5S60 - chains C and E of the 6 polymer chains in the assembly; structure by X-ray diffraction, 2.30 A resolution.

== Chain C ==
Name: Tubulin alpha-1B chain
Organism: Bos taurus
UniProtKB: P81947 (TBA1B_BOVIN); residue numbers follow UniProt; this construct covers 1-451
Chain sequence (451 residues; numbered 1 to 451; the number before each row is that of its first residue):
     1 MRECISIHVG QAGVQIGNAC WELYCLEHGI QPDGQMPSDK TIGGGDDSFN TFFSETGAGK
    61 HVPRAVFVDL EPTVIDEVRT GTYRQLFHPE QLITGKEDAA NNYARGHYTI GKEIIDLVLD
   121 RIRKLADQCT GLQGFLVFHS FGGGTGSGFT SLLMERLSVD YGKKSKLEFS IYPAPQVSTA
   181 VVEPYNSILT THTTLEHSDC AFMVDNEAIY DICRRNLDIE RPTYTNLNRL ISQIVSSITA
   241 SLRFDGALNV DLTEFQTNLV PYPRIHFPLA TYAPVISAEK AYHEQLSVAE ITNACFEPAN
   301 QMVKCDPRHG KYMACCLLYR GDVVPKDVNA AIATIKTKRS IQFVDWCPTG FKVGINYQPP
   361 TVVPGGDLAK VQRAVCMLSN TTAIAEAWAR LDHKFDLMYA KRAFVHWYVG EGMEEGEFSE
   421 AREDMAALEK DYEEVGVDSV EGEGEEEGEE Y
Disordered / not traced: 441-451
Metal / ion sites: Ca2+: Asp-39, Thr-41, Gly-44, Glu-55
Small-molecule neighbours:
  - GTP (guanosine-5'-triphosphate): Gly-10, Gln-11, Ala-12, Gln-15, Ile-16, Asp-69, Asp-98, Ala-99, Ala-100, Asn-101, Ser-140, Gly-142, Gly-143, Gly-144, Thr-145, Gly-146, Ile-171, Pro-173, Val-177, Ser-178, Thr-179, Glu-183, Asn-206, Tyr-224, Leu-227, Asn-228, Ile-231
  - X1G (N-[(2H-1,3-benzodioxol-5-yl)methyl]-3-methylbutanamide): Leu-248, Pro-325, Val-328, Asn-329, Val-353, Ile-355

== Chain E ==
Name: Stathmin-4
Organism: Rattus norvegicus
UniProtKB: P63043 (STMN4_RAT); residues 5-145 here correspond to UniProt positions 49-189 (UniProt number = residue number + 44)
Chain sequence (143 residues; row label = number of the first residue in the row):
     3 MADMEVIELN KCTSGQSFEV ILKPPSFDGV PEFNASLPRR RDPSLEEIQK KLEAAEERRK
    63 YQEAELLKHL AEKREHEREV IQKAIEENNN FIKMAKEKLA QKMESNKENR EAHLAAMLER
   123 LQEKDKHAEE VRKNKELKEE ASR
Disordered / not traced: 3-5, 29-43, 144-145
Sequence notes: initiating methionine (3); expression tag (4)
Swiss-Prot annotation at these positions:
  - modified residue: Ser-46 (Phosphoserine)

== Chain C / chain E interface ==
Residue-residue contacts (30):
  His-107(C) with Lys-104(E); Met-105(E)
  Tyr-108(C) with Lys-104(E); Met-105(E), hydrophobic; Asn-108(E)
  Thr-109(C) with Arg-112(E)
  Lys-112(C) with Met-105(E)
  Glu-155(C) with Leu-101(E); Lys-104(E), salt bridge
  Arg-156(C) with Leu-101(E)
  Ser-158(C) with Phe-93(E); Ile-94(E)
  Val-159(C) with Ile-94(E); Ala-97(E), hydrophobic; Lys-98(E)
  Gly-162(C) with Ile-94(E)
  Lys-163(C) with Asn-90(E); Phe-93(E)
  Glu-196(C) with Lys-100(E), salt bridge
  His-197(C) with Phe-93(E)
  Val-409(C) with His-115(E), hydrogen bond (backbone-side chain)
  Gly-410(C) with Arg-112(E)
  Glu-411(C) with Asn-108(E), hydrogen bond (backbone-side chain); Arg-112(E), salt bridge
  Gly-412(C) with Asn-108(E), hydrogen bond (backbone-side chain); Asn-111(E), hydrogen bond (backbone-side chain); Arg-112(E)
  Met-413(C) with Asn-108(E)
  Glu-414(C) with Ser-107(E), hydrogen bond; Asn-111(E), hydrogen bond
Other interface residues (no listed pair), chain C (21 interface residues in all): Leu-152, Thr-193, Glu-417

== In short ==
21 residues of chain C face 14 of chain E across their interface; the contacts include 6 hydrogen bonds and 3
salt bridges. Among the polar pairs are Glu-155(C)/Lys-104(E), Glu-196(C)/Lys-100(E) and
Glu-411(C)/Arg-112(E). Bound to chain C: compound X1G and GTP.
Here chain C is Tubulin alpha-1B chain (Bos taurus) and chain E is Stathmin-4 (Rattus norvegicus). Entry 5S60
(Tubulin-Z27695365-complex) was determined by X-ray diffraction together with 5S4L, 5S4M, 5S4N, 5S4O, 5S4P,
5S4Q and 52 further entries from the same study.
